1FFN - chains A and B of the 3 polymer chains in the assembly; structure by X-ray diffraction, 2.70 A resolution.

[Chain A]
Protein: H-2 class I histocompatibility antigen, D-B alpha chain
From: Mus musculus
Notes: fragment: extracellular portion
UniProt: P01899 (HA11_MOUSE); residues 2-274 here correspond to UniProt positions 26-298 (UniProt number = residue number + 24)
Chain sequence (273 residues; row label = number of the first residue in the row):
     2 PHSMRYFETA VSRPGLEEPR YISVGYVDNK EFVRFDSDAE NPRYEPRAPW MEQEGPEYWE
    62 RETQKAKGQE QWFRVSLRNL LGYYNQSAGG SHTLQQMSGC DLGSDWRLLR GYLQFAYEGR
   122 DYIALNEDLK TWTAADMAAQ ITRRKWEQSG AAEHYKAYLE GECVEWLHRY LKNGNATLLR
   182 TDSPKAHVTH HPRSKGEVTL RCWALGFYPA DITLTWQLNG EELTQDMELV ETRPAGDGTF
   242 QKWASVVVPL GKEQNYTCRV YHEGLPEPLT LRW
Cystine bridges: Cys-101/Cys-164, Cys-203/Cys-259

[Chain B]
Protein: Beta-2 microglobulin, beta chain
From: Mus musculus
Notes: fragment: beta-2 microglobulin
UniProt: P01887 (B2MG_MOUSE); residues 1-99 here correspond to UniProt positions 21-119 (UniProt number = residue number + 20)
Chain sequence (100 residues; row label = number of the first residue in the row; numbering starts at 0):
     0 MIQKTPQIQV YSRHPPENGK PNILNCYVTQ FHPPHIEIQM LKNGKKIPKV EMSDMSFSKD
    60 WSFYILAHTE FTPTETDTYA CRVKHDSMAE PKTVYWDRDM
Cystine bridges: Cys-25/Cys-80

[How chain A and chain B interact]
Contacting residue pairs (51):
  Phe-8(A) with Phe-56(B)
  Thr-10(A) with Phe-56(B)
  Arg-35(A) with Asp-53(B); Met-54(B), hydrogen bond (side chain-backbone); Ser-55(B), hydrogen bond
  Arg-48(A) with Asp-53(B), salt bridge
  Ser-92(A) with Ile-1(B)
  Thr-94(A) with His-31(B); Pro-33(B)
  Gln-96(A) with His-31(B), hydrogen bond; Phe-56(B); Trp-60(B), hydrogen bond (side chain-backbone); Phe-62(B)
  Gln-97(A) with Phe-56(B)
  Met-98(A) with Phe-56(B), hydrophobic; Lys-58(B); Trp-60(B), hydrophobic
  Gln-115(A) with Trp-60(B)
  Phe-116(A) with Trp-60(B)
  Ala-117(A) with Trp-60(B)
  Glu-119(A) with Ile-1(B); His-31(B)
  Gly-120(A) with His-31(B), hydrogen bond (backbone-side chain); Trp-60(B)
  Arg-121(A) with Met-0(B), hydrogen bond (side chain-backbone); Ile-1(B)
  Asp-122(A) with Trp-60(B), hydrogen bond
  His-192(A) with Asp-98(B), salt bridge
  Arg-194(A) with Asp-98(B)
  Arg-202(A) with Asp-98(B), hydrogen bond (side chain-backbone)
  Trp-204(A) with Asp-98(B); Met-99(B)
  Val-231(A) with Gln-8(B)
  Glu-232(A) with Gln-8(B); Thr-28(B)
  Arg-234(A) with Gln-8(B); Tyr-10(B); Tyr-26(B); Met-99(B), hydrogen bond (side chain-backbone)
  Pro-235(A) with Tyr-10(B), hydrogen bond (backbone-side chain); Tyr-26(B); Leu-65(B), hydrophobic
  Ala-236(A) with Arg-12(B), hydrogen bond (backbone-side chain); Asn-24(B), hydrogen bond (backbone-side chain)
  Gly-237(A) with Arg-12(B), hydrogen bond (backbone-side chain); Leu-65(B)
  Asp-238(A) with Arg-12(B)
  Gln-242(A) with Tyr-10(B); Ser-11(B); Arg-12(B), hydrogen bond (side chain-backbone)
  Trp-244(A) with Met-99(B), hydrogen bond (side chain-backbone)
Other interface residues (no listed pair), chain A (36 interface residues in all): Glu-9, Val-25, Tyr-27, Glu-32, His-93, Leu-206, Thr-233
Other interface residues (no listed pair), chain B (25 interface residues in all): Pro-14, Pro-32, Ser-57, Tyr-63

[Overview]
Chain A and chain B form an interface of 36 and 25 residues respectively, with 15 hydrogen bonds and 2 salt
bridges. Polar pairs include Arg-48(A)/Asp-53(B), His-192(A)/Asp-98(B) and Arg-35(A)/Met-54(B).
Here chain A is H-2 class I histocompatibility antigen, D-B alpha chain and chain B is Beta-2 microglobulin,
beta chain, both from Mus musculus. Entry 1FFN (Crystal structure of murine class I H-2DB complexed with
peptide GP33(C9M)) was determined by X-ray diffraction, deposited together with 1FFO and 1FFP.
